PDB entry 8EGT | electron microscopy, 3.50 A resolution | chains A and E of the 8 polymer chains in the assembly

== Chain A ==
Protein: Major capsid protein
Organism: Staphylococcus phage Andhra
UniProt: A0A1S6L1I0 (A0A1S6L1I0_9CAUD); residues 1-405 here = UniProt positions 1-405
Chain sequence (405 residues; row label = number of the first residue in the row):
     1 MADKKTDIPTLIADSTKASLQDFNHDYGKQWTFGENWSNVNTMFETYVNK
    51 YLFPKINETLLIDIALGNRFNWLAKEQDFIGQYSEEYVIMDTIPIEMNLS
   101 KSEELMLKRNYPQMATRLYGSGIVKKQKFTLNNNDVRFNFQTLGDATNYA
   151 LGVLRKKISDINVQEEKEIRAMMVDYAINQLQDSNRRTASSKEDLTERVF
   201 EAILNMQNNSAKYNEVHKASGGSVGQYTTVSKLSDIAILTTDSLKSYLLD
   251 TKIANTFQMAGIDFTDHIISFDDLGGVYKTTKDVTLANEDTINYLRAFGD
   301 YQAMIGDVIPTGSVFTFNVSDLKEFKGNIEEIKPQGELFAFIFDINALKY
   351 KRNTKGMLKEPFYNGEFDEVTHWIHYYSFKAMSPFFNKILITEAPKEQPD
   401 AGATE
Not modelled in the structure: 1-7, 396-405

== Chain E ==
Protein: gp19, capsid lining protein
Organism: Staphylococcus phage Andhra
UniProt: A0A1S6L1I6 (A0A1S6L1I6_9CAUD); numbering as in UniProt (aligned over 1-63)
Chain sequence (63 residues; row label = number of the first residue in the row):
     1 MANFDGNEMRGMTHANYEDSRLNKSRELNANMSIGTSKSEDEYGRQVHSL
    51 TKQSYSDDSVQEA
Not modelled in the structure: 1-30, 54-63

== Interface between chain A and chain E ==
Residue-residue contacts (28; chain A residue first):
  G67(A) - N31(E)
  N68(A) - N31(E)
  N68(A) - M32(E)  hydrogen bond (backbone-backbone)
  R69(A) - N31(E)
  N71(A) - M32(E)
  N71(A) - S33(E)
  N71(A) - I34(E)
  E76(A) - K38(E)  salt bridge
  D78(A) - D41(E)
  R155(A) - S33(E)  hydrogen bond
  I158(A) - I34(E)  hydrophobic
  I158(A) - T36(E)
  I161(A) - I34(E)  hydrophobic
  N162(A) - S33(E)  hydrogen bond
  N162(A) - I34(E)  hydrogen bond (side chain-backbone)
  E165(A) - I34(E)
  R352(A) - I34(E)
  T354(A) - I34(E)
  T354(A) - K38(E)
  K355(A) - K38(E)
  K355(A) - S39(E)  hydrogen bond (side chain-backbone)
  K355(A) - D41(E)
  G356(A) - K38(E)  hydrogen bond (backbone-backbone)
  M357(A) - I34(E)  hydrophobic
  M357(A) - T36(E)
  L358(A) - T36(E)
  K359(A) - E40(E)  salt bridge
  Y376(A) - I34(E)  hydrophobic
Other interface residues (no listed pair), chain A (21 interface residues in all): L66, F79
Other interface residues (no listed pair), chain E (10 interface residues in all): S37

== In short ==
21 residues of chain A face 10 of chain E across their interface; the contacts include 6 hydrogen bonds and 2
salt bridges. Polar contacts include E76(A)-K38(E), K359(A)-E40(E) and R155(A)-S33(E).
Here chain A is Major capsid protein and chain E is gp19, capsid lining protein, both from Staphylococcus
phage Andhra. Entry 8EGT (Capsid structure of Staphylococcus phage Andhra) was determined by electron
microscopy (same publication as 8EGR, 8EGS and 8EJ5).
